PDB entry 9MNA | electron microscopy, 3.77 A resolution | chains B and N of the 6 polymer chains in the assembly

[Chain B]
Protein: Transcription elongation factor, mitochondrial
From: Homo sapiens
UniProtKB: Q96QE5 (TEFM_HUMAN); residues 1-360 here = UniProt positions 1-360
Sequence (360 residues; numbered 1 to 360; the number before each row is that of its first residue):
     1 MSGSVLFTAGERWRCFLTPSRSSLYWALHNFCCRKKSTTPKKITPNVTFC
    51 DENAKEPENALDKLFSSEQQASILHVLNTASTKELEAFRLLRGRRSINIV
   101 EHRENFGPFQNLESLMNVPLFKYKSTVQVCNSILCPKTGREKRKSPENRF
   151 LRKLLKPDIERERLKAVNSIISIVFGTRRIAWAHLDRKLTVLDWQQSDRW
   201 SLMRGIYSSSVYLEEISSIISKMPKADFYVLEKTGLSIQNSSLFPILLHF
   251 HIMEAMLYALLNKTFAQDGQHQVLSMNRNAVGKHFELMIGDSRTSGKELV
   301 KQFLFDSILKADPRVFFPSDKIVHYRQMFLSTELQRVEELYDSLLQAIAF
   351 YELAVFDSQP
Disordered / not traced: 1-150, 306-312, 356-360

[Chain N]
Molecule: Non-Template Strand DNA
Sequence (66 nucleotides; row label = number of the first residue in the row; numbers below 1 keep their minus sign (DG-5 is residue -5)):
    -5 GTGTTAGTTAGGGAGTGACTGTTAAAAGTGCATACCGCCAAGAGAAAAAG
    45 AAACCCAATTGTGGCC
Disordered / not traced: -5 to 27, 58-60
Differences from the reference sequence: conflict DA4 (Dg986 in 156620758), DA8 (Dg982 in 156620758); expression tag (44-60)

[Interface between chain B and chain N]
Residue-residue contacts (11; chain B residue first):
  Arg152(B) - DT54(N)  phosphate contact
  Met203(B) - DG36(N)  hydrogen bond to the base
  Gly205(B) - DG36(N)  hydrogen bond to the base
  Ile206(B) - DG36(N)  base contact
  Tyr207(B) - DG36(N)  hydrogen bond to the base
  Tyr207(B) - DA37(N)  hydrogen bond to the base
  Ser242(B) - DA40(N)  hydrogen bond to the base
  Leu243(B) - DA40(N)  base contact
  Leu243(B) - DA41(N)  base contact
  Pro245(B) - DA37(N)  base contact
  Pro245(B) - DG38(N)  base contact
Interface residues without a listed pair, chain B (9 interface residues in all): Lys153
Interface residues without a listed pair, chain N (7 interface residues in all): DA35

[In short]
9 residues of chain B face 7 of chain N across their interface; the contacts include 5 hydrogen bonds. Polar
contacts include Met203(B)-DG36(N), Gly205(B)-DG36(N) and Tyr207(B)-DG36(N).
Here chain B is Transcription elongation factor, mitochondrial (Homo sapiens) and chain N is Non-Template
Strand DNA. Entry 9MNA (Structure of the human mitochondrial promoter-initiated transcription elongation
complex with TEFM, pEC9-TEFM) was determined by electron microscopy (same publication as 9MN4, 9MN5, 9MN6,
9MN7, 9MN8 and 9MN9).
